1CPQ - chain A; structure by X-ray diffraction, 1.72 A resolution.

[Chain A]
Name: Cytochrome C'
Source organism: Rhodobacter capsulatus
Reference sequence: P00147 (CYCP_RHOCA); residues 1-129 here correspond to UniProt positions 22-150 (UniProt number = residue number + 21)
Sequence (129 residues; numbered 1 to 129; the number before each row is that of its first residue):
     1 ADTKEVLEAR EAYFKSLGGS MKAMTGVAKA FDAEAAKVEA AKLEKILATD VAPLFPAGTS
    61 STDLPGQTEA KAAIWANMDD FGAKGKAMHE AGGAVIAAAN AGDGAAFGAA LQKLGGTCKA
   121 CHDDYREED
Sequence notes: variant Glu90 (Asp111 in P00147)
Glycans and other covalent adducts: heme (HEM) linked to Cys118, Cys121
Ion coordination: heme Fe near His122 (its only coordinating residue here)
Ligand contacts: heme (HEM): Arg10, Glu11, Phe14, Lys15, Leu17, Gly18, Met21, Phe55, Thr68, Glu69, Ala70, Ile74, Phe81, Lys84, Gly85, Met88, Leu114, Thr117, His122, Tyr125, Arg126

[Summary]
Covalently linked heme: at Cys121.
Chain A is Cytochrome C' (Rhodobacter capsulatus); the structure, Cytochrome C' from rhodopseudomonas
capsulata, was determined by X-ray diffraction (same publication as 1RCP).
